PDB entry 8FK0 | electron microscopy, 4.00 A resolution | chains A and B of the 14 polymer chains in the assembly

# Chain A (and B)
Protein: Pilin_N domain-containing protein
From: Saccharolobus solfataricus
Notes: chain B of this document is another copy of the same molecule, construct and numbering; everything in this record applies to it too
UniProt: A0A7S9IHX8 (A0A7S9IHX8_SACSO); residues -11 to 132 here correspond to UniProt positions 1-144 (UniProt number = residue number + 12)
Amino-acid sequence (144 residues; numbered -11 to 132; the number before each row is that of its first residue; numbers below 1 keep their minus sign (Met-11 is residue -11)):
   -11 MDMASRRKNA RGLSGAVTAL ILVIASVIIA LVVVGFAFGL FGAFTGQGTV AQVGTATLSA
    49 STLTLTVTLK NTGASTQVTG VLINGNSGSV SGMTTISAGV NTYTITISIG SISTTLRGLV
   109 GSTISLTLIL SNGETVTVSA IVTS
Not modelled in the structure: -11 to 0

# How chain A and chain B interact
Contacting residue pairs - 37 pairs, chain A then chain B:
  Val21(A) with Leu1(B), hydrophobic
  Phe29(A) with Leu8(B), hydrophobic
  Phe32(A) with Ile9(B), hydrophobic; Ile12(B)
  Gln35(A) with Ile12(B)
  Gly36(A) with Ile16(B)
  Thr37(A) with Ile16(B)
  Val38(A) with Val20(B)
  Ala39(A) with Leu19(B)
  Gln40(A) with Gly23(B), hydrogen bond (side chain-backbone); Phe24(B); Gly27(B)
  Thr43(A) with Gly27(B); Gly30(B); Ala31(B)
  Arg105(A) with Gln65(B)
  Gly106(A) with Ser119(B)
  Val108(A) with Ser63(B); Thr64(B); Gln65(B); Ser119(B), hydrogen bond (backbone-side chain); Asn120(B)
  Gly109(A) with Gln35(B); Thr64(B); Asn120(B)
  Ser110(A) with Ser119(B), hydrogen bond (side chain-backbone); Asn120(B)
  Thr111(A) with Ala31(B)
  Ser113(A) with Phe24(B)
  Glu122(A) with Ile16(B); Val20(B)
  Thr125(A) with Phe24(B)
  Ser127(A) with Gly27(B); Leu28(B); Ala31(B)
  Ile129(A) with Ala31(B); Gly34(B)
Other interface residues (no listed pair), chain A (26 interface residues in all): Ala25, Thr123, Val126, Ala128, Thr131
Other interface residues (no listed pair), chain B (24 interface residues in all): Phe32, Ala62, Thr67, Gly121

# Overview
The interface between chain A and chain B involves 26 residues on one side and 24 on the other; the contacts
include 3 hydrogen bonds. Polar contacts include Gln40(A)-Gly23(B), Val108(A)-Ser119(B) and
Ser110(A)-Ser119(B).
Chain A and chain B are both Pilin_N domain-containing protein (Saccharolobus solfataricus); the structure,
Asymmetric cryo-EM structure of a curved Saccharolobus solfataricus type IV pilus, was determined by electron
microscopy (same publication as 8FJ5, 8FJS, 8FK7 and 7TXI).
